8PEA - chains A and B; structure by X-ray diffraction, 1.97 A resolution.

== Chain A (and B) ==
Protein: Beta-lactamase
From: Klebsiella pneumoniae
Notes: chain B of this document is another copy of the same molecule, construct and numbering; everything in this record applies to it too
Reference sequence: Q6XEC0 (Q6XEC0_KLEPN); numbering as in UniProt (aligned over 1-265)
Chain sequence (265 residues; row label = number of the first residue in the row):
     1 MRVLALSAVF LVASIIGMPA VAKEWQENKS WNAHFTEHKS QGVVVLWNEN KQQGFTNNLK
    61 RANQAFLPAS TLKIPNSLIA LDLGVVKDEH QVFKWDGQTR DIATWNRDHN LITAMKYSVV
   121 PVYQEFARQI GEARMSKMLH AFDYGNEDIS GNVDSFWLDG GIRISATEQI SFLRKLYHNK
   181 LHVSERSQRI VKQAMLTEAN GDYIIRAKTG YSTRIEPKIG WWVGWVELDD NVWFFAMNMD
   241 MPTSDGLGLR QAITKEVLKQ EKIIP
Unresolved in the structure: 1-23
Sequence notes: engineered mutation Leu72 (Phe in Q6XEC0)
UniProt features mapped onto this chain:
  - active site: Ser70 (Acyl-ester intermediate)
  - binding site (a beta-lactam): Ser70, Lys73, Ser118, Arg250
  - modified residue: Lys73 (N6-carboxylysine)
  - mutagenesis: Ser70 (S70A: Does not alter thermal stability; S70G: Increases thermal stability. Abolishes hydrolysis of cephalothin and decreases catalytic efficiency about 60-fold with respect to ampicillin), Arg189 (R189A: No significant effect on catalytic efficiency with respect to ampicillin. Very little reduction in dimerization at neutral pH. Predominantly monomer at neutral pH; when associated with A-206 ...), Arg206 (R206A: No significant effect on catalytic efficiency with respect to ampicillin, nitrocefin or imipenem. Very little reduction in dimerization at neutral pH. Predominantly monomer at neutral pH ...)
What the authors report for this chain:
  - catalytic residues: Ser70 (citing earlier work)
  - mutagenesis - F72L, F72L/T213A (6.3-fold), F72L/S212A/T213A (3-fold), F72L/S212A: increased growth
  - mutagenesis - F72L (Tm change 6 degC): decreased stability
  - mutagenesis - F72L (8-fold), F72L/S212A (70-fold), F72L/T213A (60-fold), S212A (1.5-fold), T213A (1.5-fold): increased catalytic activity
  - mutagenesis - A33V/F72L/S212A/T213A (40-fold): increased growth in response to CAZ

== Interface between chain A and chain B ==
Contacting residue pairs (28):
  Glu89(A) with Arg189(B), salt bridge
  His90(A) with Tyr177(B)
  Thr113(A) with Asp229(B)
  Lys116(A) with Gly201(B), hydrogen bond (side chain-backbone); Asp229(B), salt bridge
  Tyr117(A) with Asp229(B), hydrogen bond
  Tyr177(A) with His90(B)
  Glu185(A) with Arg186(B), salt bridge
  Arg186(A) with Glu185(B), salt bridge
  Arg189(A) with Glu89(B), salt bridge; Ile190(B); Gln193(B)
  Ile190(A) with Arg189(B)
  Gln193(A) with Arg189(B), hydrogen bond
  Leu196(A) with Leu196(B), hydrophobic; Ile204(B), hydrophobic; Arg206(B)
  Glu198(A) with Ala199(B)
  Ala199(A) with Leu196(B), hydrophobic; Glu198(B); Ala199(B), hydrogen bond (backbone-backbone)
  Asn200(A) with Thr197(B)
  Gly201(A) with Lys116(B), hydrogen bond (backbone-side chain)
  Ile204(A) with Leu196(B), hydrophobic
  Arg206(A) with Leu196(B)
  Asp229(A) with Thr113(B); Lys116(B), salt bridge; Tyr117(B), hydrogen bond
Also at the interface, not in a pair above, chain A (22 interface residues in all): Asp88, Asn110, Thr197
Also at the interface, not in a pair above, chain B (21 interface residues in all): Asn110, Asn200

== In short ==
Chain A and chain B form an interface of 22 and 21 residues respectively; the contacts include 6 hydrogen
bonds and 6 salt bridges. Polar contacts include Glu89(A)-Arg189(B), Lys116(A)-Asp229(B) and
Glu185(A)-Arg186(B). The paper reports the catalytic residue Ser70(A); F72L, F72L/S212A and F72L/T213A of
chain A, among others, increase catalytic activity; 7 substitutions were tested in all.
Both chains are Beta-lactamase (Klebsiella pneumoniae). Entry 8PEA (OXA-48_F72L. Epistasis Arises from
Shifting the Rate-Limiting Step during Enzyme Evolution) was determined by X-ray diffraction (same publication
as 8PEB and 8PEC).
